Entry 7ME3 (X-ray diffraction, 2.25 A resolution); this record covers chain A.

== Chain A ==
Name: Periplasmic chelated iron-binding protein YfeA
Organism: Yersinia pestis
Reference sequence: Q56952 (YFEA_YERPE); residue numbers follow UniProt; this construct covers 1-311
Sequence (323 residues; numbered 1 to 323; the number before each row is that of its first residue):
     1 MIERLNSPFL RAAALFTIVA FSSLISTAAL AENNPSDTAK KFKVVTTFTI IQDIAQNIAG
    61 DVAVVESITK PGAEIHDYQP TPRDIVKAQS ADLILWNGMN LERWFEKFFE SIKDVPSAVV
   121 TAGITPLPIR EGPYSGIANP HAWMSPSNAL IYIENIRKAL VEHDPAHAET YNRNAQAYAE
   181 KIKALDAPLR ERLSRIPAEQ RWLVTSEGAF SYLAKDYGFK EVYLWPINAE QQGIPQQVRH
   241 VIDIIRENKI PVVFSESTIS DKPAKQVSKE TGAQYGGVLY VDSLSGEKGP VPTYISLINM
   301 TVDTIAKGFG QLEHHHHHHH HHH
Disordered / not traced: 1-37, 319-323
Differences from the reference sequence: expression tag (312-323)
Ion coordination: Fe ion: His76, His141, Glu207, Asp282; Mn2+ site 1: His76, His141, Glu207, Asp282; Zn2+ site 1: His76, His141, Glu207, Asp282; Mn2+ site 2: Glu162, His314, His316 (shared with 1 residue of chain B); Zn2+ site 2: Glu162, His314, His316 (shared with 1 residue of chain B)
Small-molecule neighbours: : His76, His141, Glu207, Ala209, Asn228, Asp282
UniProt features mapped onto this chain:
  - binding site (Fe(2+)): His76, His141, Glu207, Asp282
From the paper describing this entry:
  - Zn2+ coordination: Glu162

== Overview ==
Bound to chain A: compounds FE/MN/ZN. The Fe ion site is built by His76, His141, Glu207 and Asp282. His76,
His141, Glu207 and Asp282 form the Mn2+ site 1. Curated annotation (UniProt) lists 4 Fe2+-binding residues.
The paper reports Zn2+ coordination by Glu162.
Chain A is Periplasmic chelated iron-binding protein YfeA (Yersinia pestis); the structure, YfeA oligomer
crystal 3, form 2, was determined by X-ray diffraction, deposited together with 7ME1 and 7ME2.
